2Z8F - chain A; structure by X-ray diffraction, 1.65 A resolution.

[Chain A]
Name: Galacto-N-biose/lacto-N-biose I transporter substrate-binding protein
Source organism: Bifidobacterium longum
Notes: fragment: solute binding protein
UniProtKB: A8W790 (A8W790_BIFLO); numbering as in UniProt (aligned over 28-438)
Sequence (412 residues; row label = number of the first residue in the row):
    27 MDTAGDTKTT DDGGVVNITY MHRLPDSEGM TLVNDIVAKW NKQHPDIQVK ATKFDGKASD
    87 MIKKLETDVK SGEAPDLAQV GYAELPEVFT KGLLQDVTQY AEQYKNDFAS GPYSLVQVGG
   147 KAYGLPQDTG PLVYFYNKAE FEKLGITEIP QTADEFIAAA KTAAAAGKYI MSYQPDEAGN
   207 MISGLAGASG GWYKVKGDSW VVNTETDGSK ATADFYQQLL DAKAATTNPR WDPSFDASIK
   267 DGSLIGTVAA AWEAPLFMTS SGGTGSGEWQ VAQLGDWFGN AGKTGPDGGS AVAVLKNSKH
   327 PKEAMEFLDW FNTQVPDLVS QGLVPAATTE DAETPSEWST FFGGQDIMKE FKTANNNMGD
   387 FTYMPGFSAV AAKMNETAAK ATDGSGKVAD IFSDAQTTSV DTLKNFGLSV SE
Not modelled in the structure: 27-36, 438
Sequence notes: initiating methionine (27)
Ion coordination: Zn2+ site 1: Asp38, His326, Glu329; Zn2+ site 2: His70, Asp72; Na+ site 1 near Asp224 (its only coordinating residue here); Na+ site 2 near Asp420 (its only coordinating residue here)

[In short]
The Zn2+ site 1 is built by Asp38, His326 and Glu329. His70 and Asp72 form the Zn2+ site 2.
Chain A is Galacto-N-biose/lacto-N-biose I transporter substrate-binding protein (Bifidobacterium longum); the
structure, The galacto-N-biose-/lacto-N-biose I-binding protein (GL-BP) of the ABC transporter from
Bifidobacterium longum in complex with lacto-N-tetraose, was determined by X-ray diffraction together with
2Z8D and 2Z8E from the same study.
